Entry 4YWL (X-ray diffraction, 3.20 A resolution); this record covers chains A and F of the 10 polymer chains in the assembly.

Chain A (and F):
Protein: Cell division control protein 21
From: Pyrococcus furiosus
Notes: chain F of this document is another copy of the same molecule, construct and numbering; everything in this record applies to it too
UniProtKB: Q8U3I4 (Q8U3I4_PYRFU); numbering as in UniProt (aligned over 2-256)
Sequence (257 residues; numbered 0 to 256; the number before each row is that of its first residue; numbering starts at 0):
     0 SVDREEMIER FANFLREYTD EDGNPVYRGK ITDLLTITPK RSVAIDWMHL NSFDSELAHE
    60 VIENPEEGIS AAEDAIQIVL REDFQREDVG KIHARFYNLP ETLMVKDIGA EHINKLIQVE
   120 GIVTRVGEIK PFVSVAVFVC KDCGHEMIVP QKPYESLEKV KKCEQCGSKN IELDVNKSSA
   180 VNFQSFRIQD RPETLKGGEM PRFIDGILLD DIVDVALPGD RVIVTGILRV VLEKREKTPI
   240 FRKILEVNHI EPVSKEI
Not modelled in the structure: 254-256
Differences from the reference sequence: expression tag (0-1); engineered mutation Ala179 (Phe in Q8U3I4)
Ion coordination: Zn2+: Cys139, Cys142, Cys162, Cys165
From the paper describing this entry:
  - self-association interface (contacts with another copy of this molecule); pairs are residue here / residue on that copy: Pro130-Phe240 (backbone contact), Pro238-Val132 (backbone contact)
  - conformationally variable residues (loop rearrangement): Pro238

Chain A / chain F interface:
Pairs across the interface (16; chain A residue first):
  Trp46(A) with Pro217(F)
  Met47(A) with Ile121(F), hydrophobic; Gly218(F)
  Asn50(A) with Gly218(F)
  His58(A) with Leu216(F); Pro217(F)
  Asn97(A) with Glu192(F)
  Pro99(A) with Thr123(F); Pro217(F), hydrophobic; Gly218(F)
  Glu100(A) with Thr123(F); Arg124(F), salt bridge
  Lys195(A) with Arg234(F); Lys236(F)
  Ser253(A) with Gly196(F); Gly197(F)
Interface residues without a listed pair, chain F (12 interface residues in all): Val122

In short:
The interface between chain A and chain F involves 9 residues on one side and 12 on the other; the contacts
include 1 salt bridge. Its one salt-bridged contact is Glu100(A)-Arg124(F). Cys139(A), Cys142(A), Cys162(A)
and Cys165(A) form the Zn2+ site. The paper reports conformational variability at Pro238(A); a
self-association interface involving Pro130(A), Pro238(A) and Phe240(A).
Both chains are Cell division control protein 21 (Pyrococcus furiosus). Entry 4YWL (Pyrococcus furiosus MCM
N-terminal domain F179A point mutant pentameric ring) was determined by X-ray diffraction together with 4YWK
and 4YWM from the same study.
